Entry 7N1F (X-ray diffraction, 2.39 A resolution); this record covers chains A and C of the 5 polymer chains in the assembly.

== Chain A ==
Protein: MHC class I antigen, A-2 alpha chain
Organism: Homo sapiens
UniProt: A0A5B8RNS7 (A0A5B8RNS7_HUMAN); residues 1-275 here correspond to UniProt positions 25-299 (UniProt number = residue number + 24)
Amino-acid sequence (275 residues; row label = number of the first residue in the row):
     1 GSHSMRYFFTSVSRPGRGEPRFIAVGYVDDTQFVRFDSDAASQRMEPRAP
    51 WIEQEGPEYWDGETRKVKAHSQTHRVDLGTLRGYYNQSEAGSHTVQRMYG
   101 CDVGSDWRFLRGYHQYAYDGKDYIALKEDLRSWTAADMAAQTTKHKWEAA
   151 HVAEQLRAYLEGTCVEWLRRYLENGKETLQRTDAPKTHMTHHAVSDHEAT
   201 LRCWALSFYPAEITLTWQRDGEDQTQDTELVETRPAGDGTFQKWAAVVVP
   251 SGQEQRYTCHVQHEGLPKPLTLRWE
Not modelled in the structure: 273-275
Cystine bridges: Cys101-Cys164, Cys203-Cys259

== Chain C ==
Protein: Spike protein S1
Notes: fragment: epitope YLQPRTFLL
UniProt: P0DTC2 (SPIKE_SARS2); residues 1-9 here correspond to UniProt positions 269-277 (UniProt number = residue number + 268)
Amino-acid sequence (9 residues; numbered 1 to 9; the number before each row is that of its first residue):
     1 YLQPRTFLL
What the authors report for this chain:
  - conformationally variable residues: Pro4 to Phe7

== Interface between chain A and chain C ==
Residue-residue contacts (37):
  Tyr7(A) - Tyr1(C)  hydrogen bond (side chain-backbone)
  Tyr7(A) - Leu2(C)  hydrogen bond (side chain-backbone)
  Phe9(A) - Leu2(C)  hydrophobic
  Met45(A) - Leu2(C)  hydrophobic
  Glu63(A) - Tyr1(C)
  Glu63(A) - Leu2(C)  hydrogen bond (side chain-backbone)
  Lys66(A) - Tyr1(C)
  Lys66(A) - Leu2(C)  hydrogen bond (side chain-backbone)
  Lys66(A) - Pro4(C)
  Val67(A) - Leu2(C)
  His70(A) - Gln3(C)
  His70(A) - Thr6(C)
  Thr73(A) - Thr6(C)  hydrogen bond
  Thr73(A) - Phe7(C)
  Val76(A) - Leu8(C)  hydrophobic
  Asp77(A) - Leu8(C)
  Asp77(A) - Leu9(C)  hydrogen bond (side chain-backbone)
  Thr80(A) - Leu9(C)
  Leu81(A) - Leu9(C)  hydrophobic
  Tyr84(A) - Leu9(C)  hydrogen bond (side chain-backbone)
  Arg97(A) - Gln3(C)
  Tyr99(A) - Leu2(C)
  Tyr99(A) - Gln3(C)  hydrogen bond (side chain-backbone)
  Tyr123(A) - Leu9(C)  hydrophobic
  Thr143(A) - Leu9(C)  hydrogen bond (side chain-backbone)
  Lys146(A) - Leu9(C)  hydrogen bond (side chain-backbone)
  Trp147(A) - Leu8(C)  hydrogen bond (side chain-backbone)
  Trp147(A) - Leu9(C)  hydrophobic
  Val152(A) - Phe7(C)  hydrophobic
  Gln155(A) - Arg5(C)  hydrogen bond
  Leu156(A) - Gln3(C)
  Tyr159(A) - Tyr1(C)  hydrogen bond (side chain-backbone)
  Tyr159(A) - Leu2(C)
  Tyr159(A) - Gln3(C)
  Thr163(A) - Tyr1(C)
  Trp167(A) - Tyr1(C)
  Tyr171(A) - Tyr1(C)  hydrogen bond (side chain-backbone)
Interface residues without a listed pair, chain A (31 interface residues in all): Met5, Tyr59, Ala69, His114, Tyr116

== In short ==
31 residues of chain A face 9 of chain C across their interface, with 14 hydrogen bonds. Polar contacts
include Tyr7(A)-Tyr1(C), Tyr7(A)-Leu2(C) and Glu63(A)-Leu2(C). The paper reports conformational variability at
Pro4(C).
Chain A is MHC class I antigen, A-2 alpha chain (Homo sapiens) and chain C is Spike protein S1; the structure,
SARS-CoV-2 YLQ peptide-specific TCR pYLQ7 binds to YLQ-HLA-A2, was determined by X-ray diffraction, deposited
together with 7N1A, 7N1B, 7N1C, 7N1D and 7N1E.
